PDB entry 8Y52 | electron microscopy, 2.90 A resolution | chains A and R of the 5 polymer chains in the assembly

# Chain A
Molecule: Guanine nucleotide-binding protein G(q) subunit alpha
Source organism: Homo sapiens
Chain sequence (361 residues; row label = number of the first residue in the row):
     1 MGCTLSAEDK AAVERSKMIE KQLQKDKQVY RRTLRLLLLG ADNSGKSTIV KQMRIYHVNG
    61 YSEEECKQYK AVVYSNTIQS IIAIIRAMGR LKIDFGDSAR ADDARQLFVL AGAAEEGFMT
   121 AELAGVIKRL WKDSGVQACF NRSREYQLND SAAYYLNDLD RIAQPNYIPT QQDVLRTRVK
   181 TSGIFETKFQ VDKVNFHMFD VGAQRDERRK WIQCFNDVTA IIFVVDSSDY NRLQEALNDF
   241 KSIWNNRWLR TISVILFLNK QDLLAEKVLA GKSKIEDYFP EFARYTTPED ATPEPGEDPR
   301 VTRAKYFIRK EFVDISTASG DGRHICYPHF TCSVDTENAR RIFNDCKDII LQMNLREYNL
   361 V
Not modelled in the structure: 1-4, 56-180

# Chain R
Molecule: Bombesin receptor subtype-3
Source organism: Homo sapiens
Reference sequence: P32247 (BRS3_HUMAN); residues 1-361 here = UniProt positions 1-361
Chain sequence (361 residues; numbered 1 to 361; the number before each row is that of its first residue):
     1 MAQRQPHSPN QTLISITNDT ESSSSVVSND NTNKGWSGDN SPGIEALCAI YITYAVIISV
    61 GILGNAILIK VFFKTKSMQT VPNIFITSLA FGDLLLLLTC VPVDATHYLA EGWLFGRIGC
   121 KVLSFIRLTS VGVSVFTLTI LSADRYKAVV KPLERQPSNA ILKTCVKAGC VWIVSMIFAL
   181 PEAIFSNVYT FRDPNKNMTF ESCTSYPVSK KLLQEIHSLL CFLVFYIIPL SIISVYYSLI
   241 ARTLYKSTLN IPTEEQSHAR KQIESRKRIA RTVLVLVALF ALCWLPNHLL YLYHSFTSQT
   301 YVDPSAMHFI FTIFSRVLAF SNSCVNPFAL YWLSKSFQKH FKAQLFCCKA ERPEPPVADT
   361 S
Not modelled in the structure: 1-46, 346-361
Cystine bridges: C120-C203
UniProt features mapped onto this chain:
  - lipidation: C347 (S-palmitoyl cysteine)
  - glycosylation (N-linked (GlcNAc...) asparagine): N10, N18

# Interface between chain A and chain R
Residue-residue contacts - 57 pairs, chain A then chain R:
  K27(A) - P157(R)
  K27(A) - S158(R)
  R31(A) - R155(R)
  R31(A) - Q156(R)
  R31(A) - P157(R)
  R31(A) - S158(R)  hydrogen bond
  V194(A) - L153(R)  hydrophobic
  W244(A) - H258(R)
  P288(A) - E254(R)
  D290(A) - E254(R)
  K310(A) - Q256(R)
  V313(A) - E255(R)
  V313(A) - Q256(R)
  T317(A) - Q256(R)  hydrogen bond (side chain-backbone)
  T317(A) - H258(R)
  G320(A) - H258(R)
  D321(A) - K261(R)  hydrogen bond (backbone-side chain)
  G322(A) - K261(R)
  G322(A) - Q262(R)  hydrogen bond (backbone-side chain)
  H324(A) - H258(R)  hydrogen bond (backbone-side chain)
  I325(A) - I251(R)  hydrophobic
  I325(A) - H258(R)
  I325(A) - Q262(R)
  C326(A) - E255(R)  hydrogen bond (backbone-side chain)
  F343(A) - L153(R)  hydrophobic
  N344(A) - N250(R)
  D348(A) - S247(R)  hydrogen bond
  D348(A) - I251(R)
  D348(A) - R266(R)  salt bridge
  I350(A) - P152(R)
  I350(A) - R155(R)
  L351(A) - V149(R)
  L351(A) - P152(R)  hydrophobic
  Q352(A) - Q262(R)
  Q352(A) - R266(R)
  M353(A) - R155(R)
  N354(A) - A148(R)  hydrogen bond (side chain-backbone)
  N354(A) - P152(R)  hydrogen bond (side chain-backbone)
  N354(A) - R155(R)  hydrogen bond
  L355(A) - V149(R)  hydrophobic
  L355(A) - L244(R)  hydrophobic
  L355(A) - I269(R)  hydrophobic
  E357(A) - T80(R)  hydrogen bond
  E357(A) - N83(R)
  Y358(A) - P82(R)  hydrophobic
  Y358(A) - A148(R)  hydrophobic
  N359(A) - M78(R)
  N359(A) - N83(R)  hydrogen bond
  N359(A) - L330(R)
  N359(A) - L333(R)
  N359(A) - S334(R)
  L360(A) - R145(R)
  L360(A) - I269(R)
  L360(A) - L333(R)
  V361(A) - S265(R)
  V361(A) - L333(R)
  V361(A) - S334(R)  hydrogen bond (backbone-side chain)
Interface residues without a listed pair, chain A (35 interface residues in all): L34, A291, R309, S316, Y327, K347
Interface residues without a listed pair, chain R (36 interface residues in all): I86, D144, K147, T243, P252, S257, K335

# Overview
35 residues of chain A and 36 residues of chain R are in contact, with 13 hydrogen bonds and 1 salt bridge.
Polar contacts include D348(A)-R266(R), R31(A)-S158(R) and T317(A)-Q256(R).
Chain A is Guanine nucleotide-binding protein G(q) subunit alpha and chain R is Bombesin receptor subtype-3,
both from Homo sapiens; the structure, Cryo-EM structure of the BA1-bound BRS3-Gq complex, was determined by
electron microscopy, deposited together with 8Y53.
